Entry 4CFO (X-ray diffraction, 2.90 A resolution); this record covers chain A.

[Chain A]
Protein: MLTC
From: Escherichia coli
UniProt: C5A0N2 (MLTC_ECOBW); residues 20-359 here = UniProt positions 20-359
Amino-acid sequence (341 residues; row label = number of the first residue in the row):
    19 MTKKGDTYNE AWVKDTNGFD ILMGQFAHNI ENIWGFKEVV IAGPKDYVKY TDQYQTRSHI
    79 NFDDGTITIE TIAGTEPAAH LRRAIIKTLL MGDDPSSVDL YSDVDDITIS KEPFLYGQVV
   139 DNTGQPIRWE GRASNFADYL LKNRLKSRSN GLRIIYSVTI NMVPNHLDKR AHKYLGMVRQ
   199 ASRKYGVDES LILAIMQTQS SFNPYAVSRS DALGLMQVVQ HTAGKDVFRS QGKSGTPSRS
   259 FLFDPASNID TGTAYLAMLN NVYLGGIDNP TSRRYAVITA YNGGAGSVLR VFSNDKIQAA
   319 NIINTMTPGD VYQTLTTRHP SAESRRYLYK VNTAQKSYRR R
Unresolved in the structure: 19-32
Differences from the reference sequence: expression tag (19); conflict Q217 (Glu in C5A0N2)
Reported in the primary citation:
  - binding site for the ligand NM6: D244, Y273
  - binding site for N-acetylglucosamine: R247, Y281, Y299, K314
  - binding site for the ligand NM9: E341
  - mutagenesis - I59R, R227A: decreased catalytic activity on sacculus

[In short]
From the paper: a binding site for N-acetylglucosamine at R247, Y281 and Y299 among others; I59R and R227A
reduce catalytic activity on sacculus.
Chain A is MLTC (Escherichia coli); the structure, Structure of Lytic Transglycosylase MltC from Escherichia
coli in complex with tetrasaccharide at 2.9 A resolution, was determined by X-ray diffraction (same
publication as 4C5F, 4CFP and 4CHX).
